4KDO - chains B and F of the 6 polymer chains in the assembly; structure by X-ray diffraction, 2.40 A resolution.

Chain B (and F):
Protein: Hemagglutinin
Source organism: Influenza A virus
Notes: chain F of this document is another copy of the same molecule, construct and numbering; everything in this record applies to it too
UniProt: Q6DQ33 (Q6DQ33_9INFA); residues 335-509 here correspond to UniProt positions 347-521 (UniProt number = residue number + 12)
Sequence (175 residues; each row starts with the number of its first residue):
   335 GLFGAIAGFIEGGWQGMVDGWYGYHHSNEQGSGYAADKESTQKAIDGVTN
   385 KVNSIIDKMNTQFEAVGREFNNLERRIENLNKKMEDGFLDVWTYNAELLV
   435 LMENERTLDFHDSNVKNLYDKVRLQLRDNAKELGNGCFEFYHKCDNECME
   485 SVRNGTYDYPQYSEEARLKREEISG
Disulfide bonds: Cys478-Cys482

Chain B / chain F interface:
Contacting residue pairs - 53 pairs, chain B then chain F:
  Gly335(B) - Asn451(F)  hydrogen bond (backbone-side chain)
  Leu336(B) - Phe337(F)
  Leu336(B) - Phe444(F)  hydrophobic
  Leu336(B) - Ser447(F)  hydrogen bond (backbone-side chain)
  Leu336(B) - Asn451(F)  hydrogen bond (backbone-side chain)
  Phe337(B) - Phe337(F)  hydrophobic
  Phe337(B) - Asn451(F)
  Gly338(B) - Asn451(F)
  Arg410(B) - Glu403(F)  hydrogen bond (side chain-backbone)
  Arg410(B) - Phe404(F)
  Arg410(B) - Glu408(F)  salt bridge
  Ile411(B) - Ile411(F)  hydrophobic
  Leu414(B) - Ile411(F)  hydrophobic
  Leu414(B) - Asn415(F)
  Leu414(B) - Met418(F)  hydrophobic
  Lys417(B) - Glu398(F)
  Lys417(B) - Ala399(F)
  Lys417(B) - Asn415(F)
  Met418(B) - Met418(F)  hydrophobic
  Met418(B) - Phe422(F)
  Asp420(B) - Gln396(F)  hydrogen bond (backbone-side chain)
  Asp420(B) - Glu398(F)
  Gly421(B) - Phe422(F)
  Phe422(B) - Phe422(F)
  Leu423(B) - Gln396(F)
  Asp424(B) - Asn394(F)  hydrogen bond
  Asp424(B) - Gln396(F)  hydrogen bond
  Asp424(B) - Trp426(F)
  Val425(B) - Phe422(F)  hydrophobic
  Val425(B) - Trp426(F)  hydrophobic
  Tyr428(B) - Ile389(F)  hydrogen bond (side chain-backbone)
  Tyr428(B) - Lys392(F)
  Tyr428(B) - Met393(F)  hydrophobic
  Tyr428(B) - Trp426(F)  hydrophobic
  Asn429(B) - Asn429(F)
  Glu431(B) - Lys392(F)  salt bridge
  Leu432(B) - Ser388(F)
  Leu432(B) - Lys392(F)
  Leu432(B) - Leu433(F)  hydrophobic
  Leu435(B) - Ser388(F)
  Leu435(B) - Lys392(F)
  Met436(B) - Leu433(F)  hydrophobic
  Met436(B) - Met436(F)  hydrophobic
  Met436(B) - Glu437(F)
  Met436(B) - Arg440(F)  hydrogen bond (backbone-side chain)
  Arg440(B) - Arg440(F)
  Lys450(B) - Lys450(F)
  Lys465(B) - Arg461(F)
  Glu466(B) - Arg457(F)  salt bridge
  Glu466(B) - Leu458(F)
  Glu466(B) - Arg461(F)  hydrogen bond (backbone-side chain)
  Glu505(B) - Arg501(F)
  Ser508(B) - Arg501(F)  hydrogen bond
Other interface residues (no listed pair), chain B (33 interface residues in all): Asn413, Lys416, Glu437, Glu439, Arg457, Leu467
Other interface residues (no listed pair), chain F (36 interface residues in all): Val400, Leu414, Val425, Asp443, Asp454, Tyr493

Summary:
33 residues of chain B face 36 of chain F across their interface, with 11 hydrogen bonds and 3 salt bridges.
Among the polar pairs are Arg410(B)-Glu408(F), Glu431(B)-Lys392(F) and Glu466(B)-Arg457(F).
Both chains are Hemagglutinin (Influenza A virus). Entry 4KDO (Crystal structure of the hemagglutinin of
ferret-transmissible H5N1 virus in complex with human receptor analog LSTc) was determined by X-ray
diffraction together with 4KDM, 4KDN and 4KDQ from the same study.
